Entry 1LES (X-ray diffraction, 1.90 A resolution); this record covers chains C and D of the 4 polymer chains in the assembly.

Chain C:
Protein: Lentil lectin
Source organism: Lens culinaris
Sequence (181 residues; numbered 1 to 181; the number before each row is that of its first residue):
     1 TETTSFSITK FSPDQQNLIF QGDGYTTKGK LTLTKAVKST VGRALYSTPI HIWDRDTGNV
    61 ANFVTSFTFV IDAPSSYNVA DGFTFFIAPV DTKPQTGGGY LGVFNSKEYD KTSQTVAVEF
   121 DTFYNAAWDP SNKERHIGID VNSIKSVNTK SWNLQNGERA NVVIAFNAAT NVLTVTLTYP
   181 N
Ion coordination: Mn2+: Glu119, Asp121, Asp129, His136; Ca2+: Asp121, Phe123, Asn125, Asp129
From the paper describing this entry:
  - binding site for alpha-D-glucopyranose: Asp81, Gly99, Phe123, Asn125
  - binding site for beta-D-fructofuranose: Gly97, Phe123, Tyr124, Asn125

Chain D:
Protein: Lentil lectin
Source organism: Lens culinaris
UniProtKB: P02870 (LEC_LENCU); residues 1-52 here correspond to UniProt positions 160-211 (UniProt number = residue number + 159)
Sequence (52 residues; row label = number of the first residue in the row):
     1 VTSYTLNEVV PLKDVVPEWV RIGFSATTGA EFAAHEVHSW SFHSQLGHTS KS
Unresolved in the structure: 49-52
Construct notes: conflict His35 (Gln194 in P02870), His43 (Asn202 in P02870)
From the paper describing this entry:
  - binding site for alpha-D-glucopyranose: Ala30, Glu31
  - binding site for beta-D-fructofuranose: Ala30, Glu31

Interface between chain C and chain D:
Contacting residue pairs - 217 pairs, chain C then chain D:
  Thr1(C) - Leu46(D)
  Thr1(C) - Gly47(D)  hydrogen bond (side chain-backbone)
  Thr1(C) - His48(D)
  Glu2(C) - Trp19(D)
  Glu2(C) - Gln45(D)
  Glu2(C) - Leu46(D)  hydrogen bond (backbone-backbone)
  Thr3(C) - Ser44(D)
  Thr3(C) - Gln45(D)
  Thr4(C) - His43(D)
  Thr4(C) - Ser44(D)  hydrogen bond (backbone-backbone)
  Ser5(C) - Phe42(D)
  Ser5(C) - His43(D)
  Phe6(C) - Trp40(D)  hydrophobic
  Phe6(C) - Ser41(D)
  Phe6(C) - Phe42(D)  hydrogen bond (backbone-backbone)
  Ser7(C) - Trp40(D)
  Ser7(C) - Ser41(D)
  Ile8(C) - Ser39(D)
  Ile8(C) - Trp40(D)  hydrogen bond (backbone-backbone)
  Thr9(C) - His38(D)
  Phe11(C) - Val37(D)
  Phe11(C) - His38(D)
  Phe11(C) - Ser39(D)
  Leu18(C) - Trp40(D)  hydrophobic
  Ile19(C) - Arg21(D)
  Lys30(C) - Glu36(D)  salt bridge
  Lys30(C) - Val37(D)
  Lys30(C) - His38(D)
  Leu31(C) - Glu36(D)
  Leu31(C) - Val37(D)  hydrogen bond (backbone-backbone)
  Thr32(C) - His35(D)
  Leu33(C) - Phe24(D)  hydrophobic
  Leu33(C) - Ala26(D)  hydrophobic
  Leu33(C) - His35(D)  hydrogen bond (backbone-backbone)
  Leu33(C) - Val37(D)  hydrophobic
  Thr34(C) - Ala26(D)
  Thr34(C) - Thr28(D)
  Thr34(C) - Ala33(D)  hydrogen bond (side chain-backbone)
  Thr34(C) - Ala34(D)
  Thr34(C) - His35(D)  hydrogen bond
  Lys35(C) - Ala33(D)
  Lys35(C) - Ala34(D)
  Ala36(C) - Phe32(D)
  Ala36(C) - Ala33(D)
  Ala36(C) - Ala34(D)
  Val37(C) - Thr28(D)  hydrogen bond (backbone-side chain)
  Val37(C) - Phe32(D)
  Lys38(C) - Thr28(D)
  Lys38(C) - Gly29(D)
  Lys38(C) - Ala30(D)
  Lys38(C) - Phe32(D)
  Ser39(C) - Thr28(D)  hydrogen bond (backbone-side chain)
  Ser39(C) - Gly29(D)  hydrogen bond (backbone-backbone)
  Thr40(C) - Thr27(D)
  Thr40(C) - Thr28(D)  hydrogen bond (backbone-side chain)
  Val41(C) - Ala26(D)
  Val41(C) - Thr27(D)
  Gly42(C) - Ser25(D)
  Gly42(C) - Ala26(D)  hydrogen bond (backbone-backbone)
  Arg43(C) - Phe24(D)
  Arg43(C) - Ser25(D)
  Ala44(C) - Gly23(D)
  Ala44(C) - Phe24(D)  hydrogen bond (backbone-backbone)
  Leu45(C) - Ile22(D)
  Leu45(C) - Gly23(D)
  Tyr46(C) - Arg21(D)
  Tyr46(C) - Ile22(D)  hydrogen bond (backbone-backbone)
  Ser47(C) - Arg21(D)  hydrogen bond (backbone-side chain)
  Pro49(C) - Trp19(D)
  Pro49(C) - Val20(D)
  Ile50(C) - Glu18(D)
  Ile50(C) - Trp19(D)
  Ile50(C) - Val20(D)  hydrogen bond (backbone-backbone)
  Ile50(C) - Ile22(D)  hydrophobic
  His51(C) - Glu18(D)
  His51(C) - Trp19(D)
  His51(C) - Leu46(D)
  Ile52(C) - Val16(D)  hydrophobic
  Ile52(C) - Pro17(D)
  Ile52(C) - Glu18(D)  hydrogen bond (backbone-backbone)
  Ile52(C) - Val20(D)  hydrophobic
  Trp53(C) - Lys13(D)
  Trp53(C) - Val16(D)  hydrogen bond (side chain-backbone)
  Trp53(C) - Pro17(D)  hydrogen bond (side chain-backbone)
  Trp53(C) - Glu18(D)  hydrogen bond (backbone-backbone)
  Arg55(C) - Glu18(D)  hydrogen bond (backbone-side chain)
  Gly58(C) - Lys13(D)  hydrogen bond (backbone-side chain)
  Asn59(C) - Leu46(D)
  Asn59(C) - Gly47(D)
  Val60(C) - Lys13(D)
  Val60(C) - Leu46(D)
  Ala61(C) - Ser44(D)
  Ala61(C) - Gln45(D)
  Ala61(C) - Leu46(D)
  Asn62(C) - Ser44(D)
  Asn62(C) - Gln45(D)  hydrogen bond (backbone-backbone)
  Phe63(C) - Leu12(D)  hydrophobic
  Phe63(C) - Phe42(D)  hydrophobic
  Phe63(C) - His43(D)
  Phe63(C) - Ser44(D)
  Val64(C) - Phe42(D)
  Val64(C) - His43(D)  hydrogen bond (backbone-backbone)
  Thr65(C) - Trp40(D)  hydrogen bond
  Thr65(C) - Ser41(D)  hydrogen bond (side chain-backbone)
  Thr65(C) - Phe42(D)
  Ser66(C) - Trp40(D)
  Ser66(C) - Ser41(D)  hydrogen bond (backbone-backbone)
  Phe67(C) - Phe24(D)  hydrophobic
  Phe67(C) - Ser39(D)
  Thr68(C) - Val37(D)
  Thr68(C) - His38(D)  hydrogen bond (backbone-backbone)
  Thr68(C) - Ser39(D)  hydrogen bond (backbone-backbone)
  Phe69(C) - Glu36(D)
  Val70(C) - Ala34(D)
  Val70(C) - His35(D)
  Val70(C) - Glu36(D)  hydrogen bond (backbone-backbone)
  Val70(C) - His38(D)
  Ile71(C) - Ala33(D)  hydrophobic
  Ile71(C) - Ala34(D)
  Ile71(C) - His35(D)
  Asp72(C) - Ala33(D)
  Asp72(C) - Ala34(D)  hydrogen bond (backbone-backbone)
  Ala73(C) - Ala33(D)  hydrophobic
  Pro74(C) - Phe32(D)
  Tyr77(C) - Glu31(D)
  Asn78(C) - Glu31(D)
  Asn78(C) - Phe32(D)  hydrogen bond (side chain-backbone)
  Val79(C) - Glu31(D)  hydrogen bond (backbone-side chain)
  Val79(C) - Phe32(D)
  Ala80(C) - Thr27(D)
  Ala80(C) - Thr28(D)
  Ala80(C) - Glu31(D)
  Ala80(C) - Phe32(D)
  Ala80(C) - Ala33(D)  hydrogen bond (backbone-backbone)
  Ala80(C) - His35(D)
  Asp81(C) - Thr27(D)  hydrogen bond (backbone-backbone)
  Asp81(C) - Thr28(D)
  Asp81(C) - Gly29(D)  hydrogen bond (side chain-backbone)
  Gly82(C) - Ala26(D)
  Gly82(C) - Thr27(D)  hydrogen bond (backbone-backbone)
  Gly82(C) - His35(D)
  Phe83(C) - Phe24(D)  hydrophobic
  Phe83(C) - Ser25(D)
  Phe83(C) - Val37(D)  hydrophobic
  Thr84(C) - Phe24(D)
  Thr84(C) - Ser25(D)  hydrogen bond (backbone-backbone)
  Phe85(C) - Ile22(D)  hydrophobic
  Phe85(C) - Gly23(D)
  Phe85(C) - Phe24(D)  hydrophobic
  Phe86(C) - Ile22(D)
  Phe86(C) - Gly23(D)  hydrogen bond (backbone-backbone)
  Phe86(C) - Phe24(D)
  Phe86(C) - Ser25(D)
  Ile87(C) - Val20(D)  hydrophobic
  Ile87(C) - Arg21(D)
  Ala88(C) - Val20(D)
  Ala88(C) - Arg21(D)  hydrogen bond (backbone-backbone)
  Pro89(C) - Pro17(D)  hydrophobic
  Val90(C) - Trp19(D)
  Val90(C) - Val20(D)
  Val90(C) - Arg21(D)  hydrogen bond (backbone-side chain)
  Gly97(C) - Thr27(D)
  Gly98(C) - Thr27(D)  hydrogen bond (backbone-side chain)
  Gly98(C) - Thr28(D)
  Leu101(C) - Ser25(D)  hydrogen bond (backbone-side chain)
  Leu101(C) - Thr27(D)
  Gly102(C) - Thr27(D)
  Val103(C) - Ser25(D)
  Gln114(C) - Val15(D)
  Gln114(C) - Val16(D)
  Gln114(C) - Pro17(D)
  Val116(C) - Val15(D)  hydrophobic
  Phe123(C) - Glu31(D)
  Ile137(C) - Tyr4(D)  hydrophobic
  Ile137(C) - Leu6(D)
  Ile139(C) - Leu6(D)  hydrophobic
  Ile139(C) - Val10(D)  hydrophobic
  Val141(C) - Val15(D)  hydrophobic
  Asn142(C) - Val15(D)
  Asn148(C) - Leu6(D)
  Asn148(C) - Asn7(D)  hydrogen bond (side chain-backbone)
  Asn148(C) - Glu8(D)  hydrogen bond
  Lys150(C) - Tyr4(D)
  Lys150(C) - Thr5(D)
  Ser151(C) - Tyr4(D)
  Trp152(C) - Tyr4(D)
  Asn153(C) - Tyr4(D)  hydrogen bond (backbone-side chain)
  Gln155(C) - Thr2(D)
  Arg159(C) - His38(D)  hydrogen bond
  Phe166(C) - Val10(D)
  Phe166(C) - Leu12(D)  hydrophobic
  Asn171(C) - Glu8(D)
  Asn171(C) - Val9(D)
  Asn171(C) - Val10(D)  hydrogen bond (backbone-backbone)
  Val172(C) - Glu8(D)
  Val172(C) - Val9(D)  hydrophobic
  Leu173(C) - Leu6(D)
  Leu173(C) - Asn7(D)
  Leu173(C) - Glu8(D)  hydrogen bond (backbone-backbone)
  Thr174(C) - Leu6(D)
  Thr174(C) - Asn7(D)  hydrogen bond
  Val175(C) - Tyr4(D)
  Val175(C) - Thr5(D)
  Val175(C) - Leu6(D)  hydrogen bond (backbone-backbone)
  Thr176(C) - Tyr4(D)
  Thr176(C) - Thr5(D)
  Leu177(C) - Thr2(D)
  Leu177(C) - Ser3(D)
  Leu177(C) - Tyr4(D)  hydrogen bond (backbone-backbone)
  Thr178(C) - Val1(D)
  Thr178(C) - Thr2(D)
  Thr178(C) - Ser3(D)
  Tyr179(C) - Val1(D)
  Tyr179(C) - Thr2(D)  hydrogen bond (backbone-backbone)
  Pro180(C) - Val1(D)  hydrogen bond (backbone-backbone)
  Asn181(C) - Val1(D)  hydrogen bond (backbone-backbone)
  Asn181(C) - Thr2(D)  hydrogen bond (backbone-side chain)
Other interface residues (no listed pair), chain C (106 interface residues in all): Gly29, Thr48, Asp54, Tyr109, Thr115, Gly138, Val147, Thr149
Other interface residues (no listed pair), chain D (47 interface residues in all): Pro11

In short:
The interface between chain C and chain D involves 106 residues on one side and 47 on the other; the contacts
include 58 hydrogen bonds and 1 salt bridge. Polar pairs include Lys30(C)-Glu36(D), Thr1(C)-Gly47(D) and
Thr34(C)-Ala33(D). The paper reports a binding site for alpha-D-glucopyranose at Asp81(C), Gly99(C) and
Ala30(D) among others; a binding site for beta-D-fructofuranose at Gly97(C), Phe123(C) and Ala30(D) among
others.
Here chain C is Lentil lectin and chain D is Lentil lectin, both from Lens culinaris. Entry 1LES (Lentil
lectin complexed with sucrose) was determined by X-ray diffraction.
